Entry 5KSI (X-ray diffraction, 1.80 A resolution); this record covers chains A and B of the 4 polymer chains in the assembly.

# Chain A
Name: Hemoglobin subunit alpha
From: Homo sapiens
UniProt: P69905 (HBA_HUMAN); residues 1-141 here correspond to UniProt positions 2-142 (UniProt number = residue number + 1)
Chain sequence (141 residues; each row starts with the number of its first residue):
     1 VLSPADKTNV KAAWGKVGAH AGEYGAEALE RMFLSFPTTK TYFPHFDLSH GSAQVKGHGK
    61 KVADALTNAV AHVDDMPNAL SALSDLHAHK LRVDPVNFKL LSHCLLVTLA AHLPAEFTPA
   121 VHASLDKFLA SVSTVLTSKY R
Metal / ion sites: heme Fe near His87 (its only coordinating residue here)
Residues lining bound ligands:
  - heme (HEM): Met32, Thr39, Tyr42, Phe43, His45, Phe46, His58, Lys61, Val62, Ala65, Leu66, Leu83, Leu86, His87, Leu91, Val93, Asn97, Phe98, Leu101, Leu105, Val132, Leu136
  - sphingosine 1-phosphate (S1P; (2S,3R,4E)-2-amino-3-hydroxyoctadec-4-en-1-yl dihydrogen phosphate), molecule 1: Phe36, Lys99, Leu100, His103
  - sphingosine 1-phosphate (S1P), molecule 2: Thr41, Tyr42, Phe43, Pro44, His45, Lys90, Leu91, Arg92
UniProt features mapped onto this chain:
  - binding site (O2): His58
  - binding site (heme b): His87
  - site: Thr8, Asn9 (Microbial infection: Cleavage), Lys11 (Not glycated), Ala13, Trp14 (Microbial infection: Cleavage), Tyr24, Gly25 (Microbial infection: Cleavage), Leu29, Glu30 (Microbial infection: Cleavage), His45, Phe46 (Microbial infection: Cleavage), Asp47, Leu48 (Microbial infection: Cleavage), Ser52, Ala53 (Microbial infection: Cleavage), Val55, Lys56 (Microbial infection: Cleavage), Lys56 (Not glycated), Gly59, Lys60 (Microbial infection: Cleavage), Lys60 (Not glycated), Lys90 (Not glycated), Leu91, Arg92 (Microbial infection: Cleavage), Lys99 (Not glycated), Leu106, Val107 (Microbial infection: Cleavage), Thr108, Leu109 (Microbial infection: Cleavage), Val121, His122 (Microbial infection: Cleavage), Ser133, Thr134 (Microbial infection: Cleavage)
  - modified residue: Ser3 (Phosphoserine), Lys7 (N6-succinyllysine), Thr8 (Phosphothreonine), Lys11 (N6-succinyllysine), Lys16 (N6-acetyllysine), Tyr24 (Phosphotyrosine), Ser35 (Phosphoserine), Lys40 (N6-succinyllysine), Ser49 (Phosphoserine), Ser102 (Phosphoserine), Thr108 (Phosphothreonine), Ser124 (Phosphoserine), Ser131 (Phosphoserine), Thr134 (Phosphothreonine), Thr137 (Phosphothreonine), Ser138 (Phosphoserine)
  - glycosylation (N-linked (Glc) (glycation) lysine): Lys7, Lys16, Lys40, Lys61
What the authors report for this chain:
  - binding site for sphingosine 1-phosphate: Phe36, Thr41, Pro44, His45, Lys90, Arg92, Lys99, His103
  - conformationally variable residues (side-chain flip): Lys90

# Chain B
Name: Hemoglobin subunit beta
From: Homo sapiens
UniProt: P68871 (HBB_HUMAN); residues 1-146 here correspond to UniProt positions 2-147 (UniProt number = residue number + 1)
Chain sequence (146 residues; each row starts with the number of its first residue):
     1 VHLTPEEKSA VTALWGKVNV DEVGGEALGR LLVVYPWTQR FFESFGDLST PDAVMGNPKV
    61 KAHGKKVLGA FSDGLAHLDN LKGTFATLSE LHCDKLHVDP ENFRLLGNVL VCVLAHHFGK
   121 EFTPPVQAAY QKVVAGVANA LAHKYH
Metal / ion sites: heme Fe near His92 (its only coordinating residue here)
Residues lining bound ligands:
  - (2R)-2,3-diphosphoglyceric acid (DG2): Val1, Lys82, Asn139, His143
  - heme (HEM): Leu31, Thr38, Phe41, Phe42, His63, Lys66, Val67, Ala70, Phe71, Phe85, Leu88, Leu91, His92, Leu96, Val98, Asn102, Phe103, Leu106, Val137, Leu141
  - sphingosine 1-phosphate (S1P; (2S,3R,4E)-2-amino-3-hydroxyoctadec-4-en-1-yl dihydrogen phosphate): Arg40, Phe41, Glu43, His97
UniProt features mapped onto this chain:
  - binding site ((2R)-2,3-bisphosphoglycerate): Val1, His2, Lys82, His143
  - binding site (heme b): His63, His92
  - site: Glu7, Lys8 (Microbial infection: Cleavage), Gly25, Glu26 (Microbial infection: Cleavage), Gly29, Arg30 (Microbial infection: Cleavage), Tyr35, Pro36 (Microbial infection: Cleavage), Trp37, Thr38 (Microbial infection: Cleavage), Phe45, Gly46 (Microbial infection: Cleavage), Asp52, Ala53 (Microbial infection: Cleavage), Gly56, Asn57 (Microbial infection: Cleavage), Lys59 (Not glycated), Phe71, Ser72 (Microbial infection: Cleavage), Gly74, Leu75 (Microbial infection: Cleavage), Lys82 (Not glycated), Thr84, Phe85 (Microbial infection: Cleavage), His92, Cys93 (Microbial infection: Cleavage), Lys95 (Not glycated), Arg104, Leu105 (Microbial infection: Cleavage), Leu110, Val111 (Microbial infection: Cleavage), Gly119, Lys120 (Microbial infection: Cleavage), Phe122, Thr123 (Microbial infection: Cleavage), Ala128, Ala129 (Microbial infection: Cleavage) and 2 more in UniProt
  - modified residue: Val1 (N-acetylvaline), Ser9 (Phosphoserine), Thr12 (Phosphothreonine), Ser44 (Phosphoserine), Thr50 (Phosphothreonine), Lys59 (N6-acetyllysine), Lys82 (N6-acetyllysine), Thr87 (Phosphothreonine), Cys93 (S-nitrosocysteine), Lys144 (N6-acetyllysine)
  - glycosylation: Val1 (N-linked (Glc) (glycation) valine), Lys8 (N-linked (Glc) (glycation) lysine), Lys17 (N-linked (Glc) (glycation) lysine), Lys66 (N-linked (Glc) (glycation) lysine), Lys120 (N-linked (Glc) (glycation) lysine), Lys144 (N-linked (Glc) (glycation) lysine)
What the authors report for this chain:
  - binding site for (2R)-2,3-diphosphoglyceric acid: Lys82, Asn139, His143
  - binding site for sphingosine 1-phosphate: Arg40, Phe41, Glu43, Leu96, His97, Asn108, Gln131

# How chain A and chain B interact
Pairs across the interface - 37 pairs, chain A then chain B:
  Glu30(A) with Pro124(B)
  Arg31(A) with Phe122(B), hydrogen bond (side chain-backbone); Thr123(B); Pro124(B); Gln127(B), hydrogen bond
  Leu34(A) with Pro124(B), hydrophobic; Ala128(B)
  Ser35(A) with Gln127(B); Ala128(B); Gln131(B)
  Phe36(A) with Gln131(B)
  His103(A) with Asn108(B); Val111(B); Gln131(B), hydrogen bond
  Cys104(A) with Gln127(B)
  Val107(A) with Val111(B), hydrophobic; Ala115(B), hydrophobic; Gln127(B)
  Ala110(A) with Cys112(B); Ala115(B); His116(B)
  Ala111(A) with Ala115(B); Gly119(B)
  Pro114(A) with His116(B), hydrogen bond (backbone-side chain)
  Phe117(A) with Arg30(B), hydrogen bond (backbone-side chain); His116(B)
  Thr118(A) with Arg30(B)
  Pro119(A) with Glu26(B); Arg30(B); Val33(B); Met55(B), hydrophobic
  His122(A) with Arg30(B), hydrogen bond; Val34(B); Cys112(B)
  Ala123(A) with Val34(B), hydrophobic
  Asp126(A) with Val34(B); Tyr35(B), hydrogen bond
Interface residues without a listed pair, chain A (20 interface residues in all): Leu106, Leu113, Ala120
Interface residues without a listed pair, chain B (21 interface residues in all): Pro51, Lys120, Pro125

# In short
20 residues of chain A and 21 residues of chain B are in contact, with 7 hydrogen bonds. Polar contacts
include Arg31(A)-Phe122(B), Arg31(A)-Gln127(B) and His103(A)-Gln131(B). From the paper: a binding site for
sphingosine 1-phosphate at Phe36(A), Thr41(A) and Arg40(B) among others; a binding site for
(2R)-2,3-diphosphoglyceric acid at Lys82(B), Asn139(B) and His143(B).
Chain A is Hemoglobin subunit alpha and chain B is Hemoglobin subunit beta, both from Homo sapiens; the
structure, Crystal structure of deoxygenated hemoglobin in complex with sphingosine phosphate and
2,3-Bisphosphoglycerate, was determined by X-ray diffraction, deposited together with 5KSJ.
